9ES8 - chains A and G of the 18 polymer chains in the assembly; structure by electron microscopy, 2.24 A resolution.

Chain A:
Name: Cytochrome b6
Organism: Spinacia oleracea
Reference sequence: P00165 (CYB6_SPIOL); numbering as in UniProt (aligned over 1-215)
Amino-acid sequence (215 residues; row label = number of the first residue in the row):
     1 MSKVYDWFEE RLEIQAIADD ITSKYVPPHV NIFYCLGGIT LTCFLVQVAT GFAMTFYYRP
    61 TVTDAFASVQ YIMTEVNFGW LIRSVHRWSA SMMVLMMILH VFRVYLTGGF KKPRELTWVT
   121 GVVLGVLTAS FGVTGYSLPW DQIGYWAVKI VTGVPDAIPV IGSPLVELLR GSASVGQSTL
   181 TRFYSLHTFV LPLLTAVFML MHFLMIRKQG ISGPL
Disordered / not traced: 1
Glycans and other covalent adducts: heme c (HEC) linked to Cys35
Metal / ion sites: heme Fe site 1: His86, His187; heme Fe site 2: His100, His202
Ligand contacts:
  - Decylplastoquinone (A1H65): Lys24, Tyr25, Val26, Arg207
  - beta-carotene (BCR): Ile32, Phe33, Ile39, Met96, Leu99
  - chlorophyll a (CLA): Met97, Ile98, Val101, Phe102, Tyr105, Gly125, Val126, Ala129, Ser130, Val133, Thr134, Phe183
  - heme c (HEC): Val30, Asn31, Tyr34, Gly38, Leu41, Thr42, Phe203, Ile206, Arg207, Gly210, Ile211
  - heme (HEM), molecule 1: Tyr34, Gly37, Gly38, Thr40, Leu41, Met97, His100, Val101, Arg103, Val104, Gly109, Phe110, Arg114, Thr117, Trp118, Gly121, Val122, Leu124, Met199, His202, Phe203, Ile206, Gly210, Ile211, Ser212
  - heme (HEM), molecule 2: Phe44, Gln47, Val48, Gly51, Phe52, Met54, Thr55, Tyr58, Val69, Arg83, His86, Arg87, Ala90, Met93, Thr128, Phe131, Gly132, Gly135, Leu138, Pro139, Tyr184, His187, Thr188, Pro192
What the authors report for this chain:
  - binding site for Decylplastoquinone: Val26, Arg207
  - catalytic residues: Asp20, Arg207 (proposed by the authors, not directly observed)
  - contacts within the chain: Asp20-Arg207 (proposed by the authors, not directly observed)

Chain G:
Name: Cytochrome b6-f complex subunit 5
Organism: Spinacia oleracea
Reference sequence: P69461 (PETG_SPIOL); residues 1-37 here = UniProt positions 1-37
Amino-acid sequence (37 residues; row label = number of the first residue in the row):
     1 MIEVFLFGIV LGLIPITLAG LFVTAYLQYR RGDQLDL
Disordered / not traced: 34-37
Ligand contacts: beta-carotene (BCR): Leu13, Ile16, Thr17, Ala19, Gly20, Val23

Chain A / chain G interface:
Pairs across the interface - 8 pairs, chain A then chain G:
  Phe33(A) with Gly20(G); Leu21(G), hydrophobic
  Arg87(A) with Glu3(G), salt bridge
  Trp88(A) with Leu6(G), hydrophobic
  Ser91(A) with Leu6(G)
  Phe102(A) with Leu18(G), hydrophobic
  Leu106(A) with Leu21(G), hydrophobic
  Leu215(A) with Gln28(G), hydrogen bond (backbone-side chain)
Other interface residues (no listed pair), chain A (13 interface residues in all): Asn31, Met92, Leu95, Leu99, Arg103, Ile143
Other interface residues (no listed pair), chain G (14 interface residues in all): Met1, Val10, Leu13, Ile14, Thr17, Phe22, Thr24, Ala25

Overview:
13 residues of chain A and 14 residues of chain G are in contact, with 1 hydrogen bond and 1 salt bridge.
Polar pairs include Arg87(A)-Glu3(G) and Leu215(A)-Gln28(G). Beta-carotene is bound between chain A and chain
G. From the paper: catalytic residues Asp20(A) and Arg207(A); a binding site for Decylplastoquinone at
Val26(A) and Arg207(A).
Chain A is Cytochrome b6 and chain G is Cytochrome b6-f complex subunit 5, both from Spinacia oleracea; the
structure, Cryo-EM structure of Spinacia oleracea cytochrome b6f with decylplastoquinone bound at
plastoquionol reduction site, was determined by electron microscopy together with 9ES7 and 9ES9 from the same
study.
